5LMM - chains S and T of the 4 polymer chains in the assembly; structure by X-ray diffraction, 1.20 A resolution.

[Chain S (and T)]
Molecule: Hydrogenase-1 small chain
Organism: Escherichia coli O6:H1 (strain CFT073 / ATCC 700928 / UPEC)
Notes: EC 1.12.99.6; chain T of this document is another copy of the same molecule, construct and numbering; everything in this record applies to it too
Reference sequence: P69740 (MBHS_ECOL6); residues 1-327 here correspond to UniProt positions 46-372 (UniProt number = residue number + 45)
Chain sequence (335 residues; each row starts with the number of its first residue):
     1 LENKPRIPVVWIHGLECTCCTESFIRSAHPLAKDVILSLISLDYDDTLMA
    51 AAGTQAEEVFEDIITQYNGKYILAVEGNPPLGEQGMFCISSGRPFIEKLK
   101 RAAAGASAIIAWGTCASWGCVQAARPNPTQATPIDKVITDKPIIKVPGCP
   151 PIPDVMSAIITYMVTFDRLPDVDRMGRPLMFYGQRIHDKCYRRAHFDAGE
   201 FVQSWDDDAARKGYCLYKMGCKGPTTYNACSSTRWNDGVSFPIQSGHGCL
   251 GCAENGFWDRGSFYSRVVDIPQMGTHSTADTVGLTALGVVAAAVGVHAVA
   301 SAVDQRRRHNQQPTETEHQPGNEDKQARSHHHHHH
Unresolved in the structure: 1-3, 268-335
Construct notes: expression tag (328-335)
Metal / ion sites: fe4-s3 cluster Fe: C17, C19, C20, E76, C115, C120, C149; 4Fe-4S cluster Fe: H187, C190, C215, C221; 3Fe-4S cluster Fe: C230, C249, C252
Small-molecule neighbours:
  - 3Fe-4S cluster (F3S): I186, T226, N228, C230, W235, F241, P242, C249, L250, G251, C252, A253
  - fe4-s3 cluster (SF3): E16, C17, T18, C19, C20, T21, E76, G113, T114, C115, C120, G148, C149, P150
  - 4Fe-4S cluster (SF4): I186, H187, C190, R192, R193, F196, C215, L216, Y217, C221, G223, P224, I243
UniProt features mapped onto this chain:
  - binding site ([4Fe-4S] cluster): C17, C20, C115, C149, H187, C190, C215, C221
  - binding site ([3Fe-4S] cluster): C230, C249, C252

[Interface between chain S and chain T]
Contacting residue pairs (34; chain S residue first):
  Q184(S) with K212(T), hydrogen bond (side chain-backbone)
  H187(S) with A194(T)
  D188(S) with Y191(T); A194(T); H195(T)
  K189(S) with Y191(T); H195(T), hydrogen bond; K212(T), hydrogen bond (side chain-backbone); G213(T)
  C190(S) with C190(T); Y191(T)
  Y191(S) with D188(T); K189(T); C190(T); Y191(T), hydrophobic; S232(T)
  R193(S) with A194(T); D197(T), salt bridge
  A194(S) with H187(T); D188(T); R193(T)
  H195(S) with D188(T); K189(T), hydrogen bond
  D197(S) with R193(T), salt bridge; D197(T)
  K212(S) with Q184(T), hydrogen bond (backbone-side chain); K189(T), hydrogen bond (backbone-side chain)
  G213(S) with K189(T)
  S232(S) with Y191(T); R234(T), hydrogen bond (backbone-side chain)
  R234(S) with S232(T), hydrogen bond (side chain-backbone); R234(T); G238(T), hydrogen bond (side chain-backbone)
  G238(S) with R234(T), hydrogen bond (backbone-side chain)
Other interface residues (no listed pair), chain S (17 interface residues in all): S231, Q244
Other interface residues (no listed pair), chain T (17 interface residues in all): S231, Q244

[Overview]
The chain S/chain T interface involves 17 residues from each chain, with 10 hydrogen bonds and 2 salt bridges.
Polar pairs include R193(S)-D197(T), Q184(S)-K212(T) and K189(S)-H195(T). Ligands of chain S: 4Fe-4S cluster,
3Fe-4S cluster and fe4-s3 cluster.
Both chains are Hydrogenase-1 small chain (Escherichia coli O6:H1 (strain CFT073 / ATCC 700928 / UPEC)). Entry
5LMM (Structure of E coli Hydrogenase Hyd-1 mutant E28Q) was determined by X-ray diffraction.
